4ZPK - chains B and D of the 4 polymer chains in the assembly; structure by X-ray diffraction, 3.60 A resolution.

# Chain B
Molecule: Endothelial PAS domain-containing protein 1
From: Mus musculus
Reference sequence: P97481 (EPAS1_MOUSE); residues 3-361 here = UniProt positions 3-361
Amino-acid sequence (360 residues; numbered 2 to 361; the number before each row is that of its first residue):
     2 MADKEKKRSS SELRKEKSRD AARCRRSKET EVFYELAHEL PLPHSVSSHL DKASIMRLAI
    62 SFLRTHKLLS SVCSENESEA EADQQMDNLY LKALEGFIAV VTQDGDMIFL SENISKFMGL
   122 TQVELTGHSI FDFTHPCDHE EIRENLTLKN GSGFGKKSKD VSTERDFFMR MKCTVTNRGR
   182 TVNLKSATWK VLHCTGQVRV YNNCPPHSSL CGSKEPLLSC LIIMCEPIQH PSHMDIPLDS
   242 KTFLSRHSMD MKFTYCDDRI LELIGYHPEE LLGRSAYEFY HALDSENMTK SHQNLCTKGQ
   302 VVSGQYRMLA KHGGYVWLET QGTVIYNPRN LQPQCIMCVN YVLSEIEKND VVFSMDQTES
Not modelled in the structure: 2-7, 150-162, 204-218, 329-331, 348, 361
Sequence notes: initiating methionine (2)
Swiss-Prot annotation at these positions:
  - region: Arg26 to Lys53 (DNA-binding), Arg171 to Val192 (Required for heterodimer formation with ARNT)
  - mutagenesis: Ala23 (A23D: Decreases HRE DNA binding), Arg27 (R27A: Decreases HRE DNA binding), Phe169 (F169D: Decreases heterodimer formation with ARNT), Arg171 (R171A: Markedly decreases heterodimer formation with ARNT. Impairs heterodimer formation with ARNT; when associated with D-192), Asn184 (N184D: Decreases HRE DNA binding; when associated with D-186), Lys186 (K186D: Decreases HRE DNA binding; when associated with D-184), Val192 (V192D: Markedly decreases heterodimer formation with ARNT. Impairs heterodimer formation with ARNT; when associated with A-171), His194 (H194A: Decreases heterodimer formation with ARNT)

# Chain D
Molecule: 21-nt DNA strand
Sequence (21 nucleotides; numbered 1 to 21; the number before each row is that of its first residue):
     1 CACGACCCGC ACGTACGCAG C

# Chain B / chain D interface
Contacting residue pairs - 16 pairs, chain B then chain D:
  Lys16(B) - DT14(D)  phosphate contact
  Lys16(B) - DA15(D)  salt bridge to the phosphate
  Ser19(B) - DT14(D)  base contact
  Arg20(B) - DG13(D)  salt bridge to the phosphate
  Arg20(B) - DT14(D)  phosphate contact
  Ala23(B) - DT14(D)  base contact
  Arg24(B) - DC12(D)  phosphate contact
  Arg24(B) - DG13(D)  salt bridge to the phosphate
  Arg27(B) - DA11(D)  sugar contact
  Arg27(B) - DC12(D)  salt bridge to the phosphate
  Arg27(B) - DG13(D)  hydrogen bond to the base
  Arg27(B) - DT14(D)  base contact
  Thr31(B) - DA11(D)  phosphate contact
  Asp52(B) - DG9(D)  sugar contact
  Asp52(B) - DC10(D)  phosphate contact
  Lys53(B) - DC10(D)  hydrogen bond to the phosphate
Interface residues without a listed pair, chain B (10 interface residues in all): Glu30

# In short
10 residues of chain B and 7 residues of chain D are in contact, with 2 hydrogen bonds and 4 salt bridges.
Polar pairs include Arg27(B)-DG13(D), Lys53(B)-DC10(D) and Lys16(B)-DA15(D). UniProt lists 8 mutagenesis sites
on chain B.
Chain B is Endothelial PAS domain-containing protein 1 (Mus musculus) and chain D is a 21-nt DNA strand; the
structure, Crystal Structure of the Heterodimeric HIF-2a:ARNT Complex with HRE DNA, was determined by X-ray
diffraction, deposited together with 4ZP4, 4ZPH, 4ZPR and 4ZQD.
